PDB entry 4BPF | X-ray diffraction, 1.01 A resolution | chain A

# Chain A
Molecule: D-alanine--poly(phosphoribitol) ligase subunit 2
Source organism: Bacillus subtilis
Notes: EC 6.1.1.13
Reference sequence: P39579 (DLTC_BACSU); numbering as in UniProt (aligned over 1-78)
Amino-acid sequence (86 residues; numbered 1 to 86; the number before each row is that of its first residue):
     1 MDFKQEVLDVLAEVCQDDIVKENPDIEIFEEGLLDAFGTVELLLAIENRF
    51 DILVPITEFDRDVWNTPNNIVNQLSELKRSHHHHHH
Construct notes: expression tag (79-86); engineered mutation Ala36 (Ser in P39579)
Modified / non-standard residues: Mse1 (selenomethionine; parent Met)
What the authors report for this chain:
  - conformationally variable residues (side-chain flip): Ile28, Ile46, Phe59, Trp64, Ile70

# In short
From the paper: conformational variability at Ile28, Ile46 and Phe59 among others.
Chain A is D-alanine--poly(phosphoribitol) ligase subunit 2 (Bacillus subtilis); the structure, High
resolution crystal structure of Bacillus subtilis DltC S36A, was determined by X-ray diffraction (same
publication as 4BPG and 4BPH).
